PDB entry 6VYP | X-ray diffraction, 4.99 A resolution (low resolution: residue-level contacts below are approximate; hydrogen-bond / salt-bridge calls are withheld) | chains G and J of the 14 polymer chains in the assembly

Chain G:
Molecule: Histone H2A type 1
Source organism: Xenopus laevis
Reference sequence: P06897 (H2A1_XENLA); residues 1-129 here correspond to UniProt positions 2-130 (UniProt number = residue number + 1)
Sequence (129 residues; numbered 1 to 129; the number before each row is that of its first residue):
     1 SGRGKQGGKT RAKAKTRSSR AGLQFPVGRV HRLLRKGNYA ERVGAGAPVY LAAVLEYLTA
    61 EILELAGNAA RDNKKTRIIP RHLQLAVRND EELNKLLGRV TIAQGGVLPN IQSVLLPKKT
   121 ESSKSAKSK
Not modelled in the structure: 1-13, 119-129
Sequence notes: engineered mutation Arg99 (Gly100 in P06897), Ser123 (Ala124 in P06897)

Chain J:
Molecule: 191-nt DNA strand
Source organism: synthetic construct
Sequence (191 nucleotides; each row starts with the number of its first residue; numbers below 1 keep their minus sign (DA-95 is residue -95)):
   -95 ATCGTCGCTG TTCAATACAT GCACAGGATG TATATATCTG ACACGTGCCT GGAGACTAGG
   -35 GAGTAATCCC CTTGGCGGTT AAAACGCGGG GGACAGCGCG TACGTGCGTT TAAGCGGTGC
    25 TAGAGCTGTC TACGACCAAT TGAGCGGCCT CGGCACCGGG ATTCTCCAGG GCGGCCGCGT
    85 ATAGGGTCGA T

How chain G and chain J interact:
Pairs across the interface (13):
  Lys15(G) - DA-43(J)
  Lys15(G) - DG-42(J)
  Thr16(G) - DA-43(J)
  Arg17(G) - DA-43(J)
  Arg20(G) - DG-42(J)
  Gly28(G) - DG-44(J)
  Gly28(G) - DA-43(J)
  Arg29(G) - DG-44(J)
  Arg32(G) - DG-45(J)
  Arg32(G) - DG-44(J)
  Arg42(G) - DG-35(J)
  Arg42(G) - DA-34(J)
  Arg77(G) - DC-54(J)
Other interface residues (no listed pair), chain G (10 interface residues in all): Ala14
Other interface residues (no listed pair), chain J (8 interface residues in all): DA-53

Summary:
Chain G and chain J form an interface of 10 and 8 residues respectively.
Here chain G is Histone H2A type 1 (Xenopus laevis) and chain J is a 191-nt DNA strand (synthetic construct).
Entry 6VYP (Crystal structure of the LSD1/CoREST histone demethylase bound to its nucleosome substrate) was
determined by X-ray diffraction.
